PDB entry 6LAZ | X-ray diffraction, 2.76 A resolution | chains A and E

[Chain A]
Molecule: 55-nt RNA strand
Sequence (55 nucleotides; numbered 1 to 55; the number before each row is that of its first residue):
     1 XGCAUUGUGC CUCGCAUUGC ACUCCGCGGG GCGAUAAGUC CUGAAAAGGG AUGUC
Modified positions: GTP (guanosine-5'-triphosphate) at position 1
Metal / ion sites: Mg2+ near G29 (its only coordinating residue here)
Ligand contacts: E7X ((2S)-4-[[(2R,3S,4R,5R)-5-(6-aminopurin-9-yl)-3,4-bis(oxidanyl)oxolan-2-yl]methyl-(2-hydroxyethyl)amino]-2-azaniumyl-butanoate): U6, G7, U8, G9, C32, G33, A34, A36, A37, G38
What the authors report for this chain:
  - binding site for E7X: U8

[Chain E]
Molecule: U1 small nuclear ribonucleoprotein A
From: Homo sapiens
UniProtKB: P09012 (SNRPA_HUMAN); residues 6-96 here = UniProt positions 6-96
Amino-acid sequence (93 residues; each row starts with the number of its first residue):
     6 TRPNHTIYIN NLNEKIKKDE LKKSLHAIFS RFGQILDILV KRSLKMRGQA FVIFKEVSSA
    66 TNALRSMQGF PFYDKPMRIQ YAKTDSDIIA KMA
Disordered / not traced: 6, 98
Differences from the reference sequence: engineered mutation His31 (Tyr in P09012), Arg36 (Gln in P09012), Lys46 (Ser in P09012); expression tag (97-98)
Swiss-Prot annotation at these positions:
  - modified residue: Lys60 (N6-acetyllysine)
  - mutagenesis: Thr11 (T11V: Abolishes RNA binding), Tyr13 (Y13F: Substantially reduces RNA binding), Asn15 (N15V: Abolishes RNA binding), Asn16 (N16V: Substantially reduces RNA binding), Arg52 (R52Q: Abolishes RNA binding)

[Chain A / chain E interface]
Pairs across the interface (50; chain A residue first):
  G9(A) - Lys23(E)  phosphate contact
  C10(A) - Lys23(E)  salt bridge to the phosphate
  C10(A) - Asp24(E)  phosphate contact
  C11(A) - Lys22(E)  hydrogen bond to the phosphate
  C11(A) - Lys23(E)  hydrogen bond to the phosphate
  C11(A) - Asp24(E)  phosphate contact
  C11(A) - Arg47(E)  salt bridge to the phosphate
  U12(A) - Lys22(E)  salt bridge to the phosphate
  U12(A) - Arg47(E)  salt bridge to the phosphate
  A16(A) - Arg52(E)  hydrogen bond to the base
  U17(A) - Glu19(E)  hydrogen bond to the base
  U17(A) - Arg52(E)  base contact
  U18(A) - Asn15(E)  base contact
  U18(A) - Asn16(E)  hydrogen bond to the base
  U18(A) - Lys80(E)  hydrogen bond to the base
  U18(A) - Arg83(E)  hydrogen bond to the base
  G19(A) - Tyr13(E)  hydrogen bond to the base
  G19(A) - Asn15(E)  hydrogen bond to the base
  G19(A) - Asn16(E)  hydrogen bond to the base
  G19(A) - Glu19(E)  hydrogen bond to the base
  G19(A) - Lys50(E)  hydrogen bond to the sugar
  G19(A) - Arg52(E)  hydrogen bond to the base
  G19(A) - Gly53(E)  base contact
  G19(A) - Gln54(E)  base contact
  C20(A) - Tyr13(E)  stacking on the base
  C20(A) - Gln54(E)  sugar contact
  C20(A) - Phe56(E)  base contact
  C20(A) - Gln85(E)  hydrogen bond to the base
  C20(A) - Tyr86(E)  hydrogen bond to the base
  C20(A) - Ala87(E)  base contact
  C20(A) - Lys88(E)  hydrogen bond to the base
  A21(A) - Leu44(E)  base contact
  A21(A) - Lys50(E)  salt bridge to the phosphate
  A21(A) - Met51(E)  sugar contact
  A21(A) - Phe56(E)  stacking on the base
  A21(A) - Thr89(E)  hydrogen bond to the base
  A21(A) - Asp90(E)  base contact
  A21(A) - Ser91(E)  hydrogen bond to the base
  C22(A) - Asp90(E)  hydrogen bond to the base
  C22(A) - Ser91(E)  base contact
  C22(A) - Asp92(E)  hydrogen bond to the base
  U23(A) - Asp92(E)  phosphate contact
  C25(A) - Ser48(E)  phosphate contact
  G26(A) - Ser48(E)  phosphate contact
  G26(A) - Leu49(E)  hydrogen bond to the phosphate
  G26(A) - Arg52(E)  hydrogen bond to the base
  A36(A) - Asp24(E)  hydrogen bond to the sugar
  A37(A) - Lys23(E)  hydrogen bond to the sugar
  A37(A) - Asp24(E)  sugar contact
  G38(A) - Lys27(E)  salt bridge to the phosphate
Also at the interface, not in a pair above, chain A (18 interface residues in all): C24
Also at the interface, not in a pair above, chain E (32 interface residues in all): Thr11, Leu17, Lys20, Lys46

[Summary]
The interface between chain A and chain E involves 18 residues on one side and 32 on the other; the contacts
include 24 hydrogen bonds, 6 salt bridges and 2 aromatic stacking contacts. Polar pairs include
A16(A)-Arg52(E), U17(A)-Glu19(E) and U18(A)-Asn16(E). Bound to chain A: compound E7X. From the paper: a
binding site for E7X at U8(A).
Chain A is a 55-nt RNA strand and chain E is U1 small nuclear ribonucleoprotein A (Homo sapiens); the
structure, the wildtype SAM-VI riboswitch bound to a N-mustard SAM analog M1, was determined by X-ray
diffraction (same publication as 6LAS, 6LAU and 6LAX).
